3OTI - chain A; structure by X-ray diffraction, 1.60 A resolution.

[Chain A]
Protein: CalG3
Source organism: Micromonospora echinospora
UniProtKB: Q8KND7 (Q8KND7_MICEC); numbering as in UniProt (aligned over 2-376)
Sequence (398 residues; each row starts with the number of its first residue; numbers below 1 keep their minus sign (Gly-21 is residue -21)):
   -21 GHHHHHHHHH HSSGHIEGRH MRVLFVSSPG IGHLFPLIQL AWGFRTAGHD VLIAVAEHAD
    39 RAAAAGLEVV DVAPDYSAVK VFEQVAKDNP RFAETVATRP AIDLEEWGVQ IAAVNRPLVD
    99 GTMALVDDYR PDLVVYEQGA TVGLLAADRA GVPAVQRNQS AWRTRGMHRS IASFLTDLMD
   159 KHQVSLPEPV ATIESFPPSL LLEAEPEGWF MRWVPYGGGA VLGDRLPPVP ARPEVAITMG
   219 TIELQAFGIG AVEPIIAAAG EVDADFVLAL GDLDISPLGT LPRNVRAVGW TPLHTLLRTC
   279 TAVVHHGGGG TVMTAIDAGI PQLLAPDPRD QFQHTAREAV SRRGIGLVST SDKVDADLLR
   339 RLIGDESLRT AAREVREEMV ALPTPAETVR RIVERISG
Unresolved in the structure: -21 to -4, 376
Differences from the reference sequence: expression tag (-21 to 1)
Residues lining bound ligands:
  - Calicheamicin T0 (C0T): Pro7, Gly8, Gly10, His11, Ala56, Phe60, Leu82, Gln88, Ile89, Val92, Gln116, Gly117, Gln137, Ser138, Trp140, Met145, Ile220, Glu221, Ala224, Phe225, Gly285, Gly286, Gly287, Gly288, Asp308, Phe310, Gln311
  - thymidine-5'-diphosphate (TYD): Ile9, Gly10, Phe13, Tyr194, Gly195, Thr216, Gly218, Thr219, Ile220, Ala247, Leu248, Gly249, Trp268, Thr269, Pro270, Leu271, His284, Gly286, Gly287, Gly288, Thr289, Gln311
Reported in the primary citation:
  - catalytic residues: His11
  - binding site for Calicheamicin T0: His11, Phe60, Phe310, Gln311
  - conformationally variable residues (side-chain flip): His11, Phe60
  - specificity-determining residues: Pro95, Phe152 (proposed by the authors, not directly observed)

[Overview]
Bound to chain A: thymidine-5'-diphosphate and Calicheamicin T0. From the paper: the catalytic residue His11;
a binding site for Calicheamicin T0 at His11, Phe60 and Phe310 among others.
Chain A is CalG3 (Micromonospora echinospora); the structure, Crystal Structure of CalG3, Calicheamicin
Glycostyltransferase, TDP and calicheamicin T0 bound form, was determined by X-ray diffraction together with
3RSC, 3OTH and 3IA7 from the same study.
